7WBW - chains N and c of the 26 polymer chains in the assembly; structure by electron microscopy, 7.10 A resolution (low resolution: residue-level contacts below are approximate; hydrogen-bond / salt-bridge calls are withheld).

# Chain N
Molecule: 198-nt DNA strand
Sequence (198 nucleotides; row label = number of the first residue in the row; numbers below 1 keep their minus sign (DG-125 is residue -125)):
  -125 GCTTACGTCAGTCTGGCCATCTTTGTGTTTGGTGTGTTTGGGTGGTGGCC
   -75 GTTTTCGTTGTTTTTTTCTGTCTCGTGCCTGGTGTCTTGGGTGTAATCCC
   -25 CTTGGCGGTTAAAACGCGGGGGACAGCGCGTACGTGCGTTTAAGCGGTGC
    25 TAGAGCTGTCTACGACCAATTGAGCGGCCTCGGCACCGGGATTCTGAT
Not modelled in the structure: -125 to -82, -63 to -59

# Chain c
Molecule: Histone H2A type 1-B/E
Organism: Homo sapiens
UniProtKB: P04908 (H2A1B_HUMAN); residues 1-129 here correspond to UniProt positions 2-130 (UniProt number = residue number + 1)
Chain sequence (133 residues; numbered -3 to 129; the number before each row is that of its first residue; numbers below 1 keep their minus sign (Gly-3 is residue -3)):
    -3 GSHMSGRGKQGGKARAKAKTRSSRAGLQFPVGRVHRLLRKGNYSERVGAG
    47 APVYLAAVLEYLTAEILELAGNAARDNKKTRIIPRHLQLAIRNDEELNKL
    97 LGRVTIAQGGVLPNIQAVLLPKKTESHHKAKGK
Not modelled in the structure: -3 to 15, 119-129
Sequence notes: expression tag (-3 to 0)

# Chain N / chain c interface
Contacting residue pairs (17; chain N residue first):
  DG-4(N) with Lys118(c)
  DG38(N) with Arg42(c); Val43(c); Gly44(c); Ala45(c)
  DA39(N) with Arg35(c); Arg42(c); Val43(c)
  DC40(N) with Arg35(c)
  DA47(N) with Thr16(c)
  DC49(N) with Arg29(c)
  DG57(N) with Thr76(c); Arg77(c)
  DC58(N) with Lys75(c); Thr76(c); Arg77(c)
  DA59(N) with Lys75(c)
Also at the interface, not in a pair above, chain c (12 interface residues in all): His31

# Summary
9 residues of chain N and 12 residues of chain c are in contact.
Here chain N is a 198-nt DNA strand and chain c is Histone H2A type 1-B/E (Homo sapiens). Entry 7WBW (RNA
polymerase II elongation complex bound with Elf1 and Spt4/5, stalled at SHL(-3.5) of the nucleosome) was
determined by electron microscopy together with 7WBV, 7WBX and 8HE5 from the same study.
